PDB entry 6ZIY | electron microscopy, 4.25 A resolution (low resolution: residue-level contacts below are approximate; hydrogen-bond / salt-bridge calls are withheld) | chains K and N of the 15 polymer chains in the assembly

== Chain K ==
Molecule: NADH-quinone oxidoreductase subunit 11
Source organism: Thermus thermophilus
Notes: EC 7.1.1.-
Reference sequence: Q56226 (NQO11_THET8); residue numbers follow UniProt; this construct covers 1-95
Sequence (95 residues; row label = number of the first residue in the row):
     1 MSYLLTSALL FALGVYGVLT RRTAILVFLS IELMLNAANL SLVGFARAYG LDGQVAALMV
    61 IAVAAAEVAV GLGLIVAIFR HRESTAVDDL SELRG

== Chain N ==
Molecule: NADH-quinone oxidoreductase subunit 14
Source organism: Thermus thermophilus
Notes: EC 7.1.1.-
Reference sequence: Q56229 (NQO14_THET8); numbering as in UniProt (aligned over 1-427)
Sequence (427 residues; each row starts with the number of its first residue):
     1 MTLAILAVFS VALTLLGFVL PPQGVKRATL LGLALALASL LLTWGKPFAF GPYAVDGVSQ
    61 VFTLLALLGA LWTVGLVRSG RFEFYLLVLY AALGMHLLAS TRHLLLMLVA LEALSLPLYA
   121 LATWRRGQGL EAALKYFLLG ALAAAFFLYG AALFYGATGS LVLGAPGEGP LYALALGLLL
   181 VGLGFKAALA PFHFWTPDVY QGSPTPVVLF MATSVKAAAF AALLRVAAPP EALALLVALS
   241 VVVGNLAALA QKEAKRLLAY SSIAHAGYMA LALYTGNAQA LGFYLLTYVL ATGLAFAVLS
   301 QISPDRVPLE ALRGLYRKDP LLGLAFLVAM LSLLGLPPLA GFWGKYLAFA EAARAGAWGV
   361 LVLALVTSAV SAYYYLGLGL AVFARPEETP FRPGPPWARA AVVAAGVLLL ALGLLPGLVL
   421 PALAAGG

== How chain K and chain N interact ==
Pairs across the interface (51):
  Ala8(K) with Tyr149(N)
  Phe11(K) with Phe146(N); Tyr149(N)
  Phe28(K) with Phe137(N)
  Ile31(K) with Ala141(N); Leu142(N)
  Met34(K) with Leu142(N)
  Leu35(K) with Ala145(N); Leu148(N)
  Ala38(K) with Leu148(N); Tyr149(N); Ala152(N)
  Ser41(K) with Tyr149(N)
  Phe45(K) with Ala152(N); Gly156(N)
  Tyr49(K) with Tyr155(N); Gly156(N); Gly159(N)
  Asp52(K) with Tyr155(N)
  Gly53(K) with Tyr155(N)
  Ala56(K) with Leu105(N)
  Met59(K) with Leu105(N)
  Val60(K) with Leu105(N); Leu148(N)
  Val63(K) with Val109(N); Glu112(N)
  Glu67(K) with Glu112(N); Phe137(N); Ala141(N); Ala144(N)
  Val70(K) with Leu116(N)
  Gly71(K) with Phe137(N)
  Ile78(K) with Leu134(N)
  Arg82(K) with Glu131(N)
  Val87(K) with Leu138(N)
  Leu90(K) with Glu131(N); Leu134(N); Lys135(N)
  Glu92(K) with Gly127(N); Gln128(N); Glu131(N)
  Leu93(K) with Gln128(N); Glu131(N); Ala132(N); Asp198(N); Gly202(N)
  Arg94(K) with Asp198(N); Gln201(N)
  Gly95(K) with Gln201(N); Arg256(N); Arg306(N)
Other interface residues (no listed pair), chain K (35 interface residues in all): Val18, Val27, Leu42, Ala46, Gly50, Leu74, Ala77, Asp89
Other interface residues (no listed pair), chain N (37 interface residues in all): Leu108, Arg125, Leu130, Ala133, Leu153, Thr158, Leu161, Leu171, Gln251

== Summary ==
Chain K and chain N form an interface of 35 and 37 residues respectively.
Chain K is NADH-quinone oxidoreductase subunit 11 and chain N is NADH-quinone oxidoreductase subunit 14, both
from Thermus thermophilus; the structure, Respiratory complex I from Thermus thermophilus, NADH dataset, major
state, was determined by electron microscopy, deposited together with 6I0D, 6I1P, 6Q8O, 6Q8W, 6Q8X, 6Y11 and 3
further entries.
